6RFR - chains 1 and 3 of the 42 polymer chains in the assembly; structure by electron microscopy, 3.20 A resolution.

# Chain 1
Name: Subunit NU1M of NADH:Ubiquinone Oxidoreductase (Complex I)
From: Yarrowia lipolytica
Notes: EC 7.1.1.2
UniProt: S5U3V2 (S5U3V2_YARLL); numbering as in UniProt (aligned over 1-341)
Amino-acid sequence (341 residues; row label = number of the first residue in the row):
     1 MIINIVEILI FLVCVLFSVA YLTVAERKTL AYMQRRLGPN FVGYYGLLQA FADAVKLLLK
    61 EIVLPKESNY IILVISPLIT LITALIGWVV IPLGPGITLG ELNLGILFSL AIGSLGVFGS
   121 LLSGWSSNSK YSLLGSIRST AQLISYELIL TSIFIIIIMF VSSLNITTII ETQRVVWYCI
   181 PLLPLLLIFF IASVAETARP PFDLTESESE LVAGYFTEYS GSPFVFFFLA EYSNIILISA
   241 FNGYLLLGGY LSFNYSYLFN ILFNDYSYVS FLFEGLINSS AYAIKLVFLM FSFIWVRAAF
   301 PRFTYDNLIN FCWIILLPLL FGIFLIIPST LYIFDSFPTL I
Not modelled in the structure: 341
Ligand contacts:
  - 1,2-Distearoyl-sn-glycerophosphoethanolamine (3PE), molecule 1: Leu64, Pro65, Tyr70
  - 1,2-Distearoyl-sn-glycerophosphoethanolamine (3PE), molecule 2: Glu101, Leu102, Asn103, Leu104
  - 1,2-Distearoyl-sn-glycerophosphoethanolamine (3PE), molecule 3: Pro184, Leu187, Ile188, Phe190, Ile191, Phe202, Ser292, Trp295, Val296, Phe303, Asn307, Phe311, Ile315, Leu319
  - 1,2-Distearoyl-sn-glycerophosphoethanolamine (3PE), molecule 4: Pro318, Phe321, Gly322, Leu325
  - diundecyl phosphatidyl choline (PLC), molecule 1: Tyr21, Asn40, Phe41, Val42, Gly43, Tyr44, Leu47, Leu48
  - diundecyl phosphatidyl choline (PLC), molecule 2: Phe41, Phe51, Val55
  - diundecyl phosphatidyl choline (PLC), molecule 3: Ile326, Thr330, Ile333, Phe334
  - Ubiquinone-9 (UQ9): Leu16, Phe17, Ala20, Thr23, Arg27, Arg36, Ala50, Phe51, Asp53, Ala54, Leu57, Val225, Phe228, Leu229, Tyr232, Arg297

# Chain 3
Name: Subunit NU3M of NADH:Ubiquinone Oxidoreductase (Complex I)
From: Yarrowia lipolytica
Notes: EC 7.1.1.2
UniProt: S5TMS4 (S5TMS4_YARLL); residues 1-128 here = UniProt positions 1-128
Amino-acid sequence (128 residues; row label = number of the first residue in the row):
     1 MNTFIIFIIL IPIVGFALLA VNILLAVYKP YNEKLGAFEC GLTSFNQTRL AFNAAFILVA
    61 ILFLPFDLEI STLLPYVMSI YLVSNYGFTI VLLFLLILII GFVYEINTNA LKINKHNKPN
   121 TDSLIYKL
Not modelled in the structure: 128
Ligand contacts:
  - 1,2-Distearoyl-sn-glycerophosphoethanolamine (3PE), molecule 1: Asn2, Phe4, Ile5
  - 1,2-Distearoyl-sn-glycerophosphoethanolamine (3PE), molecule 2: Phe16, Leu19, Ala20, Ile23, Tyr28, Leu35
  - 1,2-Distearoyl-sn-glycerophosphoethanolamine (3PE), molecule 3: Ile99, Val103, Ile106, Asn107, Asn109
  - Phosphatidylinositol (T7X): Val21, Ile23, Leu24, Leu25, Ala26, Val27, Tyr28

# How chain 1 and chain 3 interact
Residue-residue contacts - 100 pairs, chain 1 then chain 3:
  Asn4(1) with Met1(3), hydrogen bond (side chain-backbone); Thr3(3), hydrogen bond (backbone-side chain); Ile6(3)
  Ile8(1) with Thr3(3); Ile6(3), hydrophobic; Phe7(3)
  Leu12(1) with Leu10(3), hydrophobic
  Leu58(1) with Val21(3), hydrophobic; Asn22(3)
  Leu59(1) with Ala26(3)
  Lys60(1) with Asn22(3); Ala26(3)
  Glu61(1) with Ala26(3); Val27(3); Tyr28(3); Lys34(3), salt bridge
  Ile62(1) with Asn22(3)
  Val63(1) with Lys34(3); Leu35(3), hydrophobic
  Leu64(1) with Leu35(3)
  Pro65(1) with Leu35(3), hydrophobic; Gly36(3)
  Lys66(1) with Asn32(3), hydrogen bond; Gly36(3)
  Glu67(1) with Asn46(3)
  Val74(1) with Leu19(3), hydrophobic
  Leu78(1) with Phe16(3), hydrophobic; Leu19(3), hydrophobic
  Leu81(1) with Gly15(3)
  Ile82(1) with Ile11(3), hydrophobic
  Leu85(1) with Phe7(3); Ile11(3)
  Ile86(1) with Phe7(3); Ile11(3)
  Val89(1) with Phe4(3), hydrophobic; Phe7(3), hydrophobic
  Leu99(1) with Thr3(3); Phe4(3), hydrogen bond (backbone-backbone)
  Gly100(1) with Phe4(3)
  Leu102(1) with Phe4(3), hydrophobic
  Leu107(1) with Leu74(3), hydrophobic
  Ser129(1) with Ala37(3)
  Lys130(1) with Gln47(3); Thr48(3), hydrogen bond (side chain-backbone); Arg49(3); Leu50(3)
  Tyr131(1) with Ala37(3); Phe38(3), hydrogen bond (side chain-backbone); Glu39(3)
  Leu133(1) with Arg49(3)
  Ile144(1) with Ala60(3), hydrophobic; Phe63(3)
  Leu148(1) with Phe63(3), hydrophobic; Phe66(3), hydrophobic
  Thr151(1) with Ile70(3)
  Ile155(1) with Ile70(3); Leu73(3), hydrophobic; Val77(3)
  Ile158(1) with Val77(3)
  Met159(1) with Val77(3)
  Ser162(1) with Val77(3); Met78(3); Ile80(3)
  Ser163(1) with Met78(3)
  Leu164(1) with Met78(3), hydrophobic
  Leu211(1) with Phe38(3)
  Val212(1) with Phe38(3), hydrophobic
  Thr217(1) with Phe38(3)
  Glu218(1) with Ala37(3); Phe38(3), hydrogen bond (side chain-backbone)
  Gly221(1) with Asn22(3)
  Ser222(1) with Leu19(3); Asn22(3)
  Phe226(1) with Gly15(3); Leu18(3), hydrophobic; Leu19(3)
  Tyr305(1) with Phe56(3), hydrophobic
  Asp306(1) with Ile113(3)
  Trp313(1) with Phe66(3), hydrophobic; Phe102(3); Leu111(3), hydrophobic
  Ile314(1) with Ile106(3), hydrophobic
  Leu317(1) with Phe102(3), hydrophobic
  Pro318(1) with Phe102(3), hydrophobic
  Phe321(1) with Ile99(3), hydrophobic; Phe102(3), hydrophobic
  Phe324(1) with Ile70(3), hydrophobic; Leu73(3), hydrophobic
  Leu325(1) with Leu96(3), hydrophobic; Ile99(3), hydrophobic
  Pro328(1) with Phe88(3)
  Ser329(1) with Phe88(3)
  Tyr332(1) with Asn85(3), hydrogen bond; Phe88(3), hydrophobic
  Phe337(1) with Ile80(3); Tyr81(3); Ser84(3)
  Pro338(1) with Ile80(3), hydrophobic; Tyr81(3)
  Thr339(1) with Tyr81(3)
Also at the interface, not in a pair above, chain 1 (72 interface residues in all): Met1, Ile5, Leu16, Leu57, Trp88, Phe108, Trp125, Asn128, Leu134, Ala141, Ser152, Ser220, Ile309
Also at the interface, not in a pair above, chain 3 (59 interface residues in all): Asn2, Ile8, Pro12, Val14, Ile23, Leu25, Lys29, Cys40, Val59, Leu92, Leu95

# Summary
Chain 1 and chain 3 form an interface of 72 and 59 residues respectively; the contacts include 8 hydrogen
bonds and 1 salt bridge. Among the polar pairs are Glu61(1)-Lys34(3), Asn4(1)-Met1(3) and Asn4(1)-Thr3(3). 3
1,2-Distearoyl-sn-glycerophosphoethanolamine molecules are bound between chain 1 and chain 3.
Chain 1 is Subunit NU1M of NADH:Ubiquinone Oxidoreductase (Complex I) and chain 3 is Subunit NU3M of
NADH:Ubiquinone Oxidoreductase (Complex I), both from Yarrowia lipolytica; the structure, Cryo-EM structure of
respiratory complex I from Yarrowia lipolytica at 3.2 A resolution, was determined by electron microscopy,
deposited together with 6RFQ and 6RFS.
